Entry 8EVH (electron microscopy, 2.85 A resolution); this record covers chains H and I of the 13 polymer chains in the assembly.

[Chain H]
Protein: Histone H2B type 2-E
Organism: Homo sapiens
Reference sequence: Q16778 (H2B2E_HUMAN); residues -3 to 122 here correspond to UniProt positions 1-126 (UniProt number = residue number + 4)
Amino-acid sequence (126 residues; each row starts with the number of its first residue; numbers below 1 keep their minus sign (Met-3 is residue -3)):
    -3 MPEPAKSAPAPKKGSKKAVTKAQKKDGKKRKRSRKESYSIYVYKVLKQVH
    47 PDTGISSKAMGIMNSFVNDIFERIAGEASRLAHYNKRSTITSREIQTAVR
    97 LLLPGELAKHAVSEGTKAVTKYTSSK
Not modelled in the structure: -3 to 27, 122

[Chain I]
Molecule: 162-nt DNA strand
Sequence (162 nucleotides; numbered 1 to 162; the number before each row is that of its first residue):
     1 TAGGTGCAGGGCCTCTCGGCTGCTGATCTTCAGCTGGTTGCTGAGAGTTG
    51 CAGCATTGCTGAGTCTTAGCAATGGATACTTCCCGATTCCCCTCACAAAA
   101 ATAGGTCAGTCTGTCTGGCTAGTTCTGTACTTGCAGACACAGGGCATGTG
   151 GGGTTCCTATTT
Not modelled in the structure: 1-21

[Interface between chain H and chain I]
Residue-residue contacts - 14 pairs, chain H then chain I:
  Arg28(H) - DT126(I)  phosphate contact
  Ser29(H) - DT126(I)  phosphate contact
  Arg30(H) - DG50(I)  sugar contact
  Tyr39(H) - DG43(I)  hydrogen bond to the phosphate
  Gly50(H) - DG43(I)  phosphate contact
  Ile51(H) - DT42(I)  sugar contact
  Ile51(H) - DG43(I)  hydrogen bond to the phosphate
  Ser52(H) - DT42(I)  phosphate contact
  Ser53(H) - DT42(I)  hydrogen bond to the phosphate
  Arg83(H) - DA62(I)  phosphate contact
  Arg83(H) - DG63(I)  salt bridge to the phosphate
  Ser84(H) - DG61(I)  hydrogen bond to the phosphate
  Ser84(H) - DA62(I)  hydrogen bond to the phosphate
  Thr85(H) - DA62(I)  hydrogen bond to the phosphate
Interface residues without a listed pair, chain H (13 interface residues in all): Glu32, Lys82
Interface residues without a listed pair, chain I (10 interface residues in all): DA44, DT49, DC51

[Summary]
13 residues of chain H face 10 of chain I across their interface, with 6 hydrogen bonds and 1 salt bridge.
Among the polar pairs are Tyr39(H)-DG43(I), Ile51(H)-DG43(I) and Ser53(H)-DT42(I).
Here chain H is Histone H2B type 2-E (Homo sapiens) and chain I is a 162-nt DNA strand. Entry 8EVH (CX3CR1
nucleosome and wild type PU.1 complex) was determined by electron microscopy together with 8EVI, 8EVJ and 8SYP
from the same study.
